PDB entry 2IX5 | X-ray diffraction, 2.70 A resolution | chains C and D of the 4 polymer chains in the assembly

== Chain C (and D) ==
Protein: Acyl-coenzyme A oxidase 4, peroxisomal
Organism: Arabidopsis thaliana
Notes: EC 1.3.3.6; chain D of this document is another copy of the same molecule, construct and numbering; everything in this record applies to it too
Reference sequence: Q96329 (ACOX4_ARATH); numbering as in UniProt (aligned over 1-436)
Sequence (436 residues; numbered 1 to 436; the number before each row is that of its first residue):
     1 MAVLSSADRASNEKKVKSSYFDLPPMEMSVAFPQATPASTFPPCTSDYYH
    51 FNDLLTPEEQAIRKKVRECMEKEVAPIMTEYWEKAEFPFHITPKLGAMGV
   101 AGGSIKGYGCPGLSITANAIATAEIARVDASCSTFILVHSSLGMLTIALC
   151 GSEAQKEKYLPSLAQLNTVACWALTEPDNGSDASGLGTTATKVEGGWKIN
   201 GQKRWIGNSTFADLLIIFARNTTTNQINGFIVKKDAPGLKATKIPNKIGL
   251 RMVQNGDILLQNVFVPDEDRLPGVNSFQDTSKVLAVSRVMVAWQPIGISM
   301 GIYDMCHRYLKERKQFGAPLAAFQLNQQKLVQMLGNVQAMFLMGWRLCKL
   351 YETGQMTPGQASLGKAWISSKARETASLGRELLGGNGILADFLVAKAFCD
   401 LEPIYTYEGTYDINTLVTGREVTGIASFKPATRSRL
Not modelled in the structure: 1-16, 433-436
Residues lining bound ligands:
  - acetoacetyl-coenzyme A (CAA): Trp172, Thr175, Gly180, Ser181, Asp182, Ala183, Ser184, Phe277, Ser281, Leu284, Arg288, Tyr407, Glu408, Gly409, Ile413, Val417, Arg420, Ala426, Phe428, Lys429
  - FAD (flavin-adenine dinucleotide), molecule 1: Val138, Trp172, Ala173, Leu174, Thr175, Gly180, Ser181, Arg204, Trp205, Ile206, Gly207, Leu250, Asn255, Pro403, Thr406, Tyr407, Glu408, Gly409, Thr410, Asp412, Ile413, Leu416, Phe428
  - FAD, molecule 2: Arg313, Gln315, Phe316, Leu320, Phe323, Leu325, Asn326, Glu381, Leu382, Leu383, Gly384, Gly385, Asn386, Ile388

== Chain C / chain D interface ==
Contacting residue pairs (150):
  Lys17(C) with Lys234(D)
  Ser18(C) with Thr210(D), hydrogen bond (side chain-backbone); Phe211(D); Lys234(D)
  Ser19(C) with Asp235(D), hydrogen bond
  Tyr20(C) with Ser209(D); Thr210(D); Lys234(D); Asp235(D), hydrogen bond (side chain-backbone); Leu239(D); Lys240(D); Ala241(D)
  Phe21(C) with Phe89(D), hydrophobic; Thr210(D)
  Leu23(C) with Thr242(D)
  Pro24(C) with Thr242(D)
  Pro25(C) with Lys243(D); Pro245(D), hydrophobic
  Met26(C) with Thr242(D); Asp257(D)
  Val30(C) with Gln202(D), hydrogen bond (backbone-side chain)
  Ala31(C) with Pro177(D); Gln202(D); Arg204(D)
  Phe32(C) with Pro177(D); Arg204(D)
  Gln34(C) with Asp178(D)
  Thr79(C) with Asn246(D)
  Glu83(C) with Asn246(D); Arg251(D), salt bridge
  Phe89(C) with Phe21(D), hydrophobic
  Pro177(C) with Ala31(D); Phe32(D); Arg313(D), hydrogen bond (backbone-side chain)
  Asp178(C) with Gln34(D), hydrogen bond; Arg313(D); Gln315(D), hydrogen bond (backbone-side chain)
  Asn179(C) with Gln315(D)
  Gly180(C) with Gln315(D), hydrogen bond (backbone-side chain)
  Ser181(C) with Gln315(D), hydrogen bond (backbone-side chain); Phe316(D)
  Asp182(C) with Gln315(D), hydrogen bond (backbone-side chain); Phe316(D)
  Gln202(C) with Met26(D); Val30(D); Ala31(D)
  Arg204(C) with Met28(D); Ala31(D); Phe32(D); Asn386(D); Leu389(D)
  Trp205(C) with Gly385(D); Asn386(D); Ile388(D), hydrophobic; Leu389(D), hydrophobic
  Ser209(C) with Tyr20(D)
  Thr210(C) with Ser18(D), hydrogen bond (backbone-side chain); Tyr20(D); Phe21(D)
  Phe211(C) with Phe21(D), hydrophobic
  Lys234(C) with Lys17(D); Ser18(D); Tyr20(D)
  Asp235(C) with Ser18(D), hydrogen bond; Ser19(D), hydrogen bond; Tyr20(D), hydrogen bond (backbone-side chain)
  Leu239(C) with Tyr20(D)
  Ala241(C) with Tyr20(D)
  Thr242(C) with Leu23(D); Pro24(D); Met26(D), hydrogen bond (side chain-backbone)
  Lys243(C) with Pro25(D)
  Ile244(C) with Leu389(D), hydrophobic
  Pro245(C) with Pro25(D); Leu389(D)
  Asn246(C) with Thr79(D); Glu83(D); Ile388(D); Leu389(D); Ala390(D), hydrogen bond (backbone-backbone); Asp391(D), hydrogen bond
  Lys247(C) with Ile388(D); Leu389(D)
  Ile248(C) with Trp82(D), hydrophobic; Ile388(D), hydrogen bond (backbone-backbone); Ala395(D), hydrophobic; Phe398(D), hydrophobic; Cys399(D), hydrophobic
  Arg251(C) with Glu83(D), salt bridge
  Asp257(C) with Met26(D); Ala31(D)
  Leu259(C) with Met26(D), hydrophobic
  Arg313(C) with Pro177(D), hydrogen bond (side chain-backbone); Asp178(D)
  Gln315(C) with Asp178(D), hydrogen bond (side chain-backbone); Asn179(D); Gly180(D), hydrogen bond (side chain-backbone); Ser181(D), hydrogen bond (side chain-backbone); Asp182(D), hydrogen bond (side chain-backbone)
  Phe316(C) with Ser181(D); Asp182(D)
  Ala318(C) with Pro430(D), hydrophobic
  Phe323(C) with Phe428(D); Pro430(D)
  Lys329(C) with Asp412(D), salt bridge
  Arg373(C) with Ser377(D), hydrogen bond; Glu381(D), salt bridge
  Ser377(C) with Arg373(D), hydrogen bond
  Arg380(C) with Glu402(D), salt bridge; Thr406(D), hydrogen bond
  Glu381(C) with Arg373(D), salt bridge; Tyr405(D), hydrogen bond; Asp412(D)
  Gly384(C) with Thr406(D)
  Gly385(C) with Trp205(D); Thr406(D)
  Asn386(C) with Arg204(D), hydrogen bond; Trp205(D)
  Ile388(C) with Trp205(D), hydrophobic; Asn246(D); Lys247(D); Ile248(D), hydrogen bond (backbone-backbone); Pro403(D), hydrophobic
  Leu389(C) with Arg204(D); Trp205(D), hydrophobic; Ile244(D), hydrophobic; Pro245(D); Asn246(D); Lys247(D)
  Ala390(C) with Asn246(D), hydrogen bond (backbone-backbone)
  Asp391(C) with Asn246(D), hydrogen bond
  Ala395(C) with Ile248(D), hydrophobic
  Phe398(C) with Phe398(D), hydrophobic; Glu402(D)
  Cys399(C) with Ile248(D), hydrophobic
  Glu402(C) with Arg380(D), salt bridge; Phe398(D)
  Pro403(C) with Ile388(D), hydrophobic
  Tyr405(C) with Glu381(D), hydrogen bond
  Thr406(C) with Arg380(D), hydrogen bond; Gly384(D); Gly385(D)
  Asp412(C) with Leu325(D); Lys329(D), salt bridge
  Ile413(C) with Phe316(D), hydrophobic
  Leu416(C) with Leu325(D), hydrophobic
  Phe428(C) with Phe323(D)
  Pro430(C) with Phe316(D); Ala318(D), hydrophobic; Phe323(D), hydrophobic
Also at the interface, not in a pair above, chain C (81 interface residues in all): Met28, Trp82, Ala212, Leu215, Lys240, Gly249, Lys314, Ala322, Leu325, Lys429
Also at the interface, not in a pair above, chain D (85 interface residues in all): Pro33, Ala85, Ala212, Gly249, Gln254, Leu259, Lys314, Ala322, Leu378, Tyr411, Ile413, Leu416, Lys429

== Overview ==
81 residues of chain C face 85 of chain D across their interface, with 33 hydrogen bonds and 8 salt bridges.
Polar pairs include Glu83(C)-Arg251(D), Lys329(C)-Asp412(D) and Arg373(C)-Glu381(D). Bound to chain C:
acetoacetyl-coenzyme A and flavin-adenine dinucleotide.
Both chains are Acyl-coenzyme A oxidase 4, peroxisomal (Arabidopsis thaliana). Entry 2IX5 (Short chain
specific acyl-CoA oxidase from Arabidopsis thaliana, ACX4 in complex with acetoacetyl-CoA) was determined by
X-ray diffraction together with 2IX6 from the same study.
